PDB entry 2LXC | solution NMR | chains A and C of the 3 polymer chains in the assembly

# Chain A
Name: Ubiquitin-like protein MDY2
Source organism: Saccharomyces cerevisiae
Notes: fragment: ubiquitin-like domain
Reference sequence: Q12285 (MDY2_YEAST); residue numbers follow UniProt; this construct covers 74-151
Chain sequence (81 residues; row label = number of the first residue in the row):
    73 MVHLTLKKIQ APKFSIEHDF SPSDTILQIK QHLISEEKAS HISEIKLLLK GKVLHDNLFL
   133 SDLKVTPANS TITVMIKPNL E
Sequence notes: initiating methionine (73); expression tag (152-153)
Reported in the primary citation:
  - mutagenesis - L120I: unchanged binding to Small glutamine-rich tetratricopeptide repeat-containing protein 2 (chain C)

# Chain C
Name: Small glutamine-rich tetratricopeptide repeat-containing protein 2
Source organism: Saccharomyces cerevisiae
Notes: fragment: N-terminal domain
Reference sequence: Q12118 (SGT2_YEAST); residues 2-72 here = UniProt positions 2-72
Chain sequence (74 residues; each row starts with the number of its first residue; numbers below 1 keep their minus sign (Ser-1 is residue -1)):
    -1 SVDSASKEEI AALIVNYFSS IVEKKEISED GADSLNVAMD CISEAFGFER EAVSGILGKS
    59 EFKGQHLADI LNSA
Sequence notes: expression tag (-1 to 1)
Reported in the primary citation:
  - mutagenesis - E47A: unchanged binding to Ubiquitin-like protein MDY2 (chain A)

# Interface between chain A and chain C
Residue-residue contacts (14):
  Lys79(A) with Asp28(C); Asp31(C)
  Ile81(A) with Ser32(C)
  Lys85(A) with Asp28(C)
  Leu120(A) with Val35(C); Cys39(C)
  Lys122(A) with Asn34(C); Val35(C); Asp38(C)
  Gly123(A) with Val35(C); Asp38(C); Cys39(C)
  Val125(A) with Cys39(C)
  Thr145(A) with Val35(C)
Also at the interface, not in a pair above, chain A (9 interface residues in all): Lys124
Also at the interface, not in a pair above, chain C (9 interface residues in all): Glu42, Arg48
From the paper, about this interface:
  - pairs named by the authors: Thr145(A)-Val35(C)
  - interface residues, chain A: Lys79(A), Gly123(A), Thr145(A)
  - hot spots on chain A (mutagenesis) - L120A, G123Y, K124A (3-4-fold), V125A, M147A: decreased binding to Small glutamine-rich tetratricopeptide repeat-containing protein 2 (chain C)
  - hot spots on chain C (mutagenesis) - D28A (3-4-fold), D31A (3-4-fold), V35A (over 100-fold), C39A (nearly 300-fold), C39S (700-fold), C39V (100-fold): decreased binding to Ubiquitin-like protein MDY2 (chain A)

# Summary
The chain A/chain C interface involves 9 residues from each chain. The authors report a contact between
Thr145(A) and Val35(C). The paper reports that D28A, D31A and V35A of chain C, among others, reduce binding to
Ubiquitin-like protein MDY2 (chain A); interface residues Lys79(A), Gly123(A) and Thr145(A); 13 substitutions
were tested in all.
Here chain A is Ubiquitin-like protein MDY2 and chain C is Small glutamine-rich tetratricopeptide
repeat-containing protein 2, both from Saccharomyces cerevisiae. Entry 2LXC (Solution structure of the complex
between the Sgt2 homodimerization domain and the Get5 UBL domain) was determined by solution NMR.
